5A4M - chains S and T of the 4 polymer chains in the assembly; structure by X-ray diffraction, 1.70 A resolution.

== Chain S (and T) ==
Name: Hydrogenase-1 small chain
From: Escherichia coli STR. K-12 SUBSTR. MC4100
Notes: EC 1.12.99.6; chain T of this document is another copy of the same molecule, construct and numbering; everything in this record applies to it too
UniProtKB: P69739 (MBHS_ECOLI); residues 1-266 here correspond to UniProt positions 46-311 (UniProt number = residue number + 45)
Amino-acid sequence (278 residues; each row starts with the number of its first residue):
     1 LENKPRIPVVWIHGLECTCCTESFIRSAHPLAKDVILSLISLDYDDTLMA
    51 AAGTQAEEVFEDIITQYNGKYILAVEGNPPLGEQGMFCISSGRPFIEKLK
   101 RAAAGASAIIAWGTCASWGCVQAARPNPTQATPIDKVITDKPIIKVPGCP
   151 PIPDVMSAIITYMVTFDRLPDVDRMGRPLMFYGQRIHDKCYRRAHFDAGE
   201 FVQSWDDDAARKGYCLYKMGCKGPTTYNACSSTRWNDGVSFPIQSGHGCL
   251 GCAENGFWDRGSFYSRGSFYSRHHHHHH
Unresolved in the structure: 1-3, 267-278 (chain T: 1-4, 267-278)
Sequence notes: expression tag (267-278)
Bound ions: fe4-s3 cluster Fe: Cys17, Cys19, Cys20, Cys115, Cys120, Cys149; 4Fe-4S cluster Fe: His187, Cys190, Cys215, Cys221; 3Fe-4S cluster Fe: Cys230, Cys249, Cys252
Residues lining bound ligands:
  - 3Fe-4S cluster (F3S): Ile186, Thr226, Asn228, Cys230, Trp235, Phe241, Pro242, Cys249, Leu250, Gly251, Cys252, Ala253
  - fe4-s3 cluster (SF3): Glu16, Cys17, Thr18, Cys19, Cys20, Glu76, Gly113, Thr114, Cys115, Cys120, Gly148, Cys149, Pro150
  - 4Fe-4S cluster (SF4): Ile186, His187, Cys190, Arg192, Arg193, Phe196, Cys215, Leu216, Tyr217, Cys221, Gly223, Pro224, Ile243

== How chain S and chain T interact ==
Residue-residue contacts - 31 pairs, chain S then chain T:
  Gln184(S) - Lys212(T)  hydrogen bond (side chain-backbone)
  His187(S) - Ala194(T)
  Asp188(S) - Tyr191(T)
  Asp188(S) - Ala194(T)
  Asp188(S) - His195(T)
  Lys189(S) - Tyr191(T)
  Lys189(S) - His195(T)  hydrogen bond
  Lys189(S) - Lys212(T)  hydrogen bond (side chain-backbone)
  Lys189(S) - Gly213(T)
  Cys190(S) - Cys190(T)
  Cys190(S) - Tyr191(T)
  Tyr191(S) - Asp188(T)
  Tyr191(S) - Lys189(T)
  Tyr191(S) - Cys190(T)
  Tyr191(S) - Tyr191(T)  hydrophobic
  Tyr191(S) - Ser232(T)
  Arg193(S) - Ala194(T)
  Arg193(S) - Asp197(T)  salt bridge
  Ala194(S) - His187(T)
  Ala194(S) - Asp188(T)
  Ala194(S) - Arg193(T)
  His195(S) - Asp188(T)
  His195(S) - Lys189(T)  hydrogen bond
  Asp197(S) - Arg193(T)  salt bridge
  Asp197(S) - Asp197(T)
  Lys212(S) - Gln184(T)  hydrogen bond (backbone-side chain)
  Lys212(S) - Lys189(T)  hydrogen bond (backbone-side chain)
  Gly213(S) - Lys189(T)
  Arg234(S) - Arg234(T)
  Arg234(S) - Gly238(T)  hydrogen bond (side chain-backbone)
  Gln244(S) - Arg234(T)
Interface residues without a listed pair, chain S (16 interface residues in all): Ser231, Ser232
Interface residues without a listed pair, chain T (17 interface residues in all): Ser231, Val239

== In short ==
The interface between chain S and chain T involves 16 residues on one side and 17 on the other, with 7
hydrogen bonds and 2 salt bridges. Polar pairs include Arg193(S)-Asp197(T), Gln184(S)-Lys212(T) and
Lys189(S)-His195(T). Ligands of chain S: 4Fe-4S cluster, 3Fe-4S cluster and fe4-s3 cluster.
Chain S and chain T are both Hydrogenase-1 small chain (Escherichia coli STR. K-12 SUBSTR. MC4100); the
structure, Mechanism of Hydrogen activation by NiFe-hydrogenases, was determined by X-ray diffraction together
with 5A4F, 5A4I, 5ADU and 4UE3 from the same study.
